Entry 5DZ0 (X-ray diffraction, 2.24 A resolution); this record covers chains B and D of the 4 polymer chains in the assembly.

== Chain B ==
Name: Estrogen receptor
From: Homo sapiens
Notes: fragment: ligand-binding domain
UniProt: P03372 (ESR1_HUMAN); residue numbers follow UniProt; this construct covers 298-554
Sequence (257 residues; row label = number of the first residue in the row):
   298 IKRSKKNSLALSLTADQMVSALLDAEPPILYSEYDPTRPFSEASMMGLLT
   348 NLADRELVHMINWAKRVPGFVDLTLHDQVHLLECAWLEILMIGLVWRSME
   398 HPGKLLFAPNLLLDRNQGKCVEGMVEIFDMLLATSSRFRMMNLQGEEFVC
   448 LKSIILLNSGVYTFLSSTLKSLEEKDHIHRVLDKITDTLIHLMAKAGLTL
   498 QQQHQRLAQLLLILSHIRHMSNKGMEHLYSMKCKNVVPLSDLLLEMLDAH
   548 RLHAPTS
Disordered / not traced: 298-304, 416-420, 460-465, 550-554
Construct notes: engineered mutation Ser-537 (Tyr in P03372)
Small-molecule neighbours: 5K0 (4,4'-[(4-methylcyclohexylidene)methanediyl]diphenol): Leu-346, Thr-347, Leu-349, Ala-350, Glu-353, Trp-383, Leu-384, Leu-387, Met-388, Leu-391, Arg-394, Phe-404, Met-421, Ile-424, Phe-425, Leu-428, Leu-525, Met-528, Leu-536, Leu-540

== Chain D ==
Name: Nuclear receptor coactivator 2
Notes: fragment: Nuclear receptor-interacting peptide
Sequence (14 residues; each row starts with the number of its first residue):
   686 KHKILHRLLQDSSS
Disordered / not traced: 686-687, 698-699

== Interface between chain B and chain D ==
Contacting residue pairs (23; chain B residue first):
  Ile-358(B) / Leu-690(D)  hydrophobic
  Ile-358(B) / Leu-693(D)  hydrophobic
  Ile-358(B) / Leu-694(D)  hydrophobic
  Lys-362(B) / Leu-693(D)  hydrogen bond (side chain-backbone)
  Lys-362(B) / Leu-694(D)
  Lys-362(B) / Asp-696(D)  hydrogen bond (side chain-backbone)
  Leu-372(B) / His-691(D)
  Leu-372(B) / Gln-695(D)
  Gln-375(B) / Leu-694(D)
  Val-376(B) / Leu-690(D)
  Val-376(B) / His-691(D)
  Val-376(B) / Leu-694(D)
  Leu-379(B) / Leu-690(D)  hydrophobic
  Leu-379(B) / Leu-694(D)  hydrophobic
  Glu-380(B) / Lys-688(D)  salt bridge
  Glu-380(B) / Leu-690(D)
  Asp-538(B) / Ile-689(D)
  Leu-539(B) / Ile-689(D)
  Leu-539(B) / Leu-690(D)
  Glu-542(B) / Lys-688(D)
  Glu-542(B) / Ile-689(D)  hydrogen bond (side chain-backbone)
  Glu-542(B) / Leu-690(D)
  Met-543(B) / Leu-690(D)  hydrophobic
Also at the interface, not in a pair above, chain B (12 interface residues in all): Phe-367

== In short ==
12 residues of chain B face 8 of chain D across their interface; the contacts include 3 hydrogen bonds and 1
salt bridge. Polar pairs include Glu-380(B)/Lys-688(D), Lys-362(B)/Leu-693(D) and Lys-362(B)/Asp-696(D). Bound
to chain B: compound 5K0.
Chain B is Estrogen receptor (Homo sapiens) and chain D is Nuclear receptor coactivator 2; the structure,
Crystal Structure of the ER-alpha Ligand-binding Domain in Complex with the Cyclofenil Derivative
4,4'-[(4-methylcyclohexylidene)methanediyl]diphenol, was determined by X-ray diffraction (same publication as
4ZN7, 4ZNH, 4ZNS, 4ZNT, 4ZNU, 4ZNV and 50 further entries).
